PDB entry 8G7O | electron microscopy, 3.40 A resolution | chains C and D of the 14 polymer chains in the assembly

[Chain C (and D)]
Protein: 60 kDa heat shock protein, mitochondrial
Source organism: Homo sapiens
Notes: EC 5.6.1.7; engineered mutation(s): V72I; chain D of this document is another copy of the same molecule, construct and numbering; everything in this record applies to it too
Reference sequence: P10809 (CH60_HUMAN); residues 1-526 here correspond to UniProt positions 27-552 (UniProt number = residue number + 26)
Sequence (527 residues; row label = number of the first residue in the row; numbering starts at 0):
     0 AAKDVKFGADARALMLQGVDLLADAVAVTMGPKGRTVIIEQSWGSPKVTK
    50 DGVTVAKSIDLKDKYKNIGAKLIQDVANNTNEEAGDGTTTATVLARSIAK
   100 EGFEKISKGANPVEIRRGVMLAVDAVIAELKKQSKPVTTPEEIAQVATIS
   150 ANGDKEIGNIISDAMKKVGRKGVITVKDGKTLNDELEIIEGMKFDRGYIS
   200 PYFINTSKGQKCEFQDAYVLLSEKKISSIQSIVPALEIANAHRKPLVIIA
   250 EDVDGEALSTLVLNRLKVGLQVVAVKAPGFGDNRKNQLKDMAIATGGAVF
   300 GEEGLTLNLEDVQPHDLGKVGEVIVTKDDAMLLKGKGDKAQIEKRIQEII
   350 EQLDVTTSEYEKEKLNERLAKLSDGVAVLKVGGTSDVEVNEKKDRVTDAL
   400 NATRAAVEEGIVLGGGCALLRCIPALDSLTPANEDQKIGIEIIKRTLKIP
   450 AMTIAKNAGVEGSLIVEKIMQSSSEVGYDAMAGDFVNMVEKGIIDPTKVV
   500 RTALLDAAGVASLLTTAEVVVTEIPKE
Sequence notes: expression tag (0); variant Ile72 (Val98 in P10809)
UniProt features mapped onto this chain:
  - binding site (ATP): Lys49, Asp85 to Thr89, Gly414, Asp494
  - modified residue: Lys5 (N6-succinyllysine), Ser41 (Phosphoserine), Ser44 (Phosphoserine), Lys49 (N6-acetyllysine), Lys56 (N6-acetyllysine), Lys61 (N6-acetyllysine), Tyr64 (Phosphotyrosine), Lys65 (N6-acetyllysine), Lys99 (N6-acetyllysine), Lys104 (N6-acetyllysine), Lys107 (N6-acetyllysine), Lys130 (N6-acetyllysine), Lys165 (N6-acetyllysine), Lys176 (N6-acetyllysine), Lys179 (N6-acetyllysine), Lys192 (N6-acetyllysine), Lys210 (N6-acetyllysine), Lys223 (N6-acetyllysine), Lys224 (N6-acetyllysine), Lys243 (N6-acetyllysine) and 11 more in UniProt
  - cross-link: Lys525 (Glycyl lysine isopeptide (Lys-Gly) (interchain with G-Cter in SUMO2))
Reported in the primary citation:
  - mutagenesis - W42A, Y201A, F279A, Y359A: decreased catalytic activity on mtHsp10
  - mutagenesis - W42A, F279A, Y359A: decreased stability
  - mutagenesis - Y201A: unchanged stability

[Interface between chain C and chain D]
Contacting residue pairs - 59 pairs, chain C then chain D:
  Ala0(C) with Asp59(D)
  Ala1(C) with Asp59(D); Lys61(D)
  Lys2(C) with Ser57(D); Asp59(D), hydrogen bond (backbone-backbone)
  Phe6(C) with Asp23(D); Ala24(D)
  Arg11(C) with Arg34(D)
  Met14(C) with Ile37(D), hydrophobic
  Ile67(C) with Glu39(D)
  Lys70(C) with Gly43(D); Ser44(D)
  Asp74(C) with Ser44(D), hydrogen bond; Ser384(D), hydrogen bond
  Asn78(C) with Ser384(D), hydrogen bond
  Ile105(C) with Arg34(D)
  Ser106(C) with Arg34(D), hydrogen bond (backbone-side chain)
  Lys107(C) with Arg34(D); Gly458(D), hydrogen bond (side chain-backbone)
  Ala109(C) with Arg34(D)
  Asn110(C) with Lys32(D); Met480(D)
  Pro111(C) with Arg34(D)
  Val112(C) with Gly33(D)
  Glu113(C) with Met480(D)
  Arg115(C) with Glu387(D), salt bridge
  Arg116(C) with Asn151(D)
  Lys284(C) with Tyr201(D), hydrogen bond
  Glu347(C) with Ser206(D); Gln209(D)
  Glu350(C) with Ser206(D), hydrogen bond; Lys207(D), hydrogen bond (side chain-backbone); Gln209(D), hydrogen bond
  Gln351(C) with Gln209(D)
  Val354(C) with Gly208(D); Gln209(D)
  Leu504(C) with Thr383(D)
  Gly508(C) with Thr383(D); Glu387(D)
  Val509(C) with Glu387(D)
  Leu512(C) with Val386(D), hydrophobic
  Leu513(C) with Ile37(D), hydrophobic
  Thr515(C) with Arg34(D); Thr35(D), hydrogen bond (backbone-side chain)
  Ala516(C) with Thr35(D); Ile37(D), hydrophobic
  Glu517(C) with Val27(D); Arg34(D), salt bridge; Thr35(D), hydrogen bond (backbone-backbone)
  Val518(C) with Val27(D), hydrophobic; Thr35(D); Val36(D), hydrophobic; Ile37(D), hydrogen bond (backbone-backbone)
  Val519(C) with Ile37(D)
  Val520(C) with Ile37(D), hydrogen bond (backbone-backbone); Ile38(D); Glu39(D), hydrogen bond (backbone-backbone); Ser57(D)
  Thr521(C) with Glu39(D)
Interface residues without a listed pair, chain C (43 interface residues in all): Val4, Leu71, Gly303, Leu304, Asp505, Glu522
Interface residues without a listed pair, chain D (40 interface residues in all): Leu20, Ser41, Pro45, Val47, Ile58, Leu60, Gly152, Leu181, Val261, Leu262, Leu265, Val459

[Overview]
Chain C and chain D form an interface of 43 and 40 residues respectively, with 15 hydrogen bonds and 2 salt
bridges. Polar pairs include Arg115(C)-Glu387(D), Glu517(C)-Arg34(D) and Asp74(C)-Ser44(D). The paper reports
that W42A, Y201A and F279A of chain C, among others, reduce catalytic activity on mtHsp10; W42A, F279A and
Y359A of chain C reduce stability.
Chain C and chain D are both 60 kDa heat shock protein, mitochondrial (Homo sapiens); the structure, ATP- and
mtHsp10-bound mtHsp60 V72I focus, was determined by electron microscopy (same publication as 8G7J, 8G7K, 8G7L,
8G7M and 8G7N).
